PDB entry 1KQN | X-ray diffraction, 2.20 A resolution | chains A and C of the 6 polymer chains in the assembly

[Chain A (and C)]
Protein: Nicotinamide mononucleotide adenylyl transferase
Source organism: Homo sapiens
Notes: EC 2.7.7.1; chain C of this document is another copy of the same molecule, construct and numbering; everything in this record applies to it too
UniProtKB: Q9HAN9 (NMNA1_HUMAN); residue numbers follow UniProt; this construct covers 1-279
Chain sequence (279 residues; numbered 1 to 279; the number before each row is that of its first residue):
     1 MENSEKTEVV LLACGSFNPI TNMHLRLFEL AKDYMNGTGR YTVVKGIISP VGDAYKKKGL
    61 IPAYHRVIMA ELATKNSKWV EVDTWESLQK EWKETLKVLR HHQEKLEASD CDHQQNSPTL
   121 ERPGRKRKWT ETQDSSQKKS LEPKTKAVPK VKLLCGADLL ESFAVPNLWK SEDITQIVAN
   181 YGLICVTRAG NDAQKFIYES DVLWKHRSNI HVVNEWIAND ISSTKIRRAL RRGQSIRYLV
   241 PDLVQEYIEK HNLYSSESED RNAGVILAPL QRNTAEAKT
Disordered / not traced: 1-5, 109-146, 276-279 (chain C: 1-5, 109-147, 276-279)
Small-molecule neighbours:
  - NAD (nicotinamide-adenine-dinucleotide): C14, G15, S16, F17, M23, H24, L27, V51, Y55, K57, E86, W92, K93, E94, T95, L96, L154, C155, G156, A157, D158, L159, L168, W169, V186, E215, N219, D220, P269
  - xenon (XE), molecule 1: M23, R26, L27, L30, V186, E215, N219
  - xenon (XE), molecule 2: S87, L88, Q89, K90
  - xenon (XE), molecule 3: F163, F196, S200, L203

[How chain A and chain C interact]
Pairs across the interface (18):
  G37(A) with R207(C)
  R40(A) with R40(C)
  G190(A) with N191(C)
  N191(A) with G190(C); N191(C); N214(C); W216(C)
  Q194(A) with N214(C), hydrogen bond; W216(C)
  K195(A) with W216(C)
  Y198(A) with W216(C)
  R207(A) with G37(C)
  N214(A) with N191(C); Q194(C), hydrogen bond
  W216(A) with N191(C); Q194(C); K195(C); Y198(C)

[In short]
The chain A/chain C interface involves 10 residues from each chain; the contacts include 2 hydrogen bonds. The
hydrogen-bonded pair is Q194(A)-N214(C). Chain A binds NAD and 3 copies of xenon.
Chain A and chain C are both Nicotinamide mononucleotide adenylyl transferase (Homo sapiens); the structure,
Crystal structure of NMN/NaMN adenylyltransferase complexed with NAD, was determined by X-ray diffraction
together with 1KR2 and 1KQO from the same study.
